PDB entry 8HNV | electron microscopy, 3.10 A resolution | chains A and B of the 5 polymer chains in the assembly

== Chain A ==
Molecule: CRISPR-associated endonuclease Cas9
Source organism: Haemophilus parainfluenzae
UniProtKB: F0ET08 (F0ET08_HAEPA); residues 1-1054 here = UniProt positions 1-1054
Amino-acid sequence (1055 residues; numbered 0 to 1054; the number before each row is that of its first residue; numbering starts at 0):
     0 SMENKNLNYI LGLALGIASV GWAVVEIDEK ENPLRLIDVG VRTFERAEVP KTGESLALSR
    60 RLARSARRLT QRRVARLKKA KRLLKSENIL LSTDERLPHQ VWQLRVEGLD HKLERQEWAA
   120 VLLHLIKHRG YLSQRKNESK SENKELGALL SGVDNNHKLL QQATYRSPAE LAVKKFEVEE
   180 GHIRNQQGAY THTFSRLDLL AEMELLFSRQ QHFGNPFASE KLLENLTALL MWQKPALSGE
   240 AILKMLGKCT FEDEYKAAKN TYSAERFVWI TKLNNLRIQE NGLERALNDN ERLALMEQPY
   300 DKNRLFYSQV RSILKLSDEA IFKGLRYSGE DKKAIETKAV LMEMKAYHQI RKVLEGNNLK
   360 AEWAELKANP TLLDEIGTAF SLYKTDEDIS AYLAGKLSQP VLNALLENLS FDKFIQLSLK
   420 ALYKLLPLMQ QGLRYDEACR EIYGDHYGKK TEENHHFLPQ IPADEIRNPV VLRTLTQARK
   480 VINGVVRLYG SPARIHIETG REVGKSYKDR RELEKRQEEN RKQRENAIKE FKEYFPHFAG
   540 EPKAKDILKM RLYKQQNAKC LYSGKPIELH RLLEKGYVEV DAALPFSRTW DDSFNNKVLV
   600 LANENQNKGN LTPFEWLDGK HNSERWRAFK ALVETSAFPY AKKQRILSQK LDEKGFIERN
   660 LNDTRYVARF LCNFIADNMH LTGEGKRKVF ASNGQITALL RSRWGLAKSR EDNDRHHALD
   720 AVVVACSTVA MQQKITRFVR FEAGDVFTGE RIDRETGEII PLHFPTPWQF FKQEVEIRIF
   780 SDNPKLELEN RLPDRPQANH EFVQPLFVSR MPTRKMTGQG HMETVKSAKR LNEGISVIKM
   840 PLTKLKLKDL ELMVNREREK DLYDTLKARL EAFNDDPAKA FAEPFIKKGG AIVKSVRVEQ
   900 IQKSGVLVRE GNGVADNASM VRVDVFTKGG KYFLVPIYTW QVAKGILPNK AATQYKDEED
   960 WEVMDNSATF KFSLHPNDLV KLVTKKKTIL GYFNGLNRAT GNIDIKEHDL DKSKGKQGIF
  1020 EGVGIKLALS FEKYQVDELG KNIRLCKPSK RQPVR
Unresolved in the structure: 0-3, 91-94, 131-146, 272-290, 310-340, 431-434, 443-452, 500-664, 727-769, 788-801
Construct notes: expression tag (0); engineered mutation Ala13 (Asp in F0ET08), Ala581 (His in F0ET08)

== Chain B ==
Molecule: sgRNA
Sequence (128 nucleotides; each row starts with the number of its first residue):
     1 GGUCACUCUA ACAUUUAAUC ACACGUUGUA GCUCCCUUUU UCGAAAGAAA AACGUUGUUA
    61 CAAUAAGAGA AAAGAUUUCU CGCAAAGCUC UGUCCCUUGA AAUGUAAGUU UCAAGGGACA
   121 UCUUUUUC
Unresolved in the structure: 1-17, 44-45, 73-75, 103-108, 126-128

== How chain A and chain B interact ==
Pairs across the interface (180; chain A residue first):
  Arg41(A) with C119(B), salt bridge to the phosphate
  Leu55(A) with A84(B), sugar contact; A85(B), phosphate contact
  Ala56(A) with A18(B), phosphate contact; A84(B), sugar contact
  Arg59(A) with G82(B), salt bridge to the phosphate; C83(B), salt bridge to the phosphate; A84(B), hydrogen bond to the base
  Arg60(A) with A18(B), sugar contact; U19(B), hydrogen bond to the base
  Ala62(A) with C83(B), base contact
  Arg63(A) with A18(B), phosphate contact; U19(B), salt bridge to the phosphate
  Ala65(A) with A65(B), phosphate contact
  Arg66(A) with A65(B), phosphate contact; G82(B), base contact; C83(B), salt bridge to the phosphate
  Arg67(A) with U19(B), salt bridge to the phosphate; C20(B), salt bridge to the phosphate; C81(B), salt bridge to the phosphate
  Leu68(A) with A21(B), phosphate contact; C22(B), phosphate contact
  Thr69(A) with U64(B), phosphate contact
  Arg71(A) with C20(B), salt bridge to the phosphate; A21(B), salt bridge to the phosphate
  Arg72(A) with C22(B), salt bridge to the phosphate; U64(B), base contact
  Val73(A) with A63(B), phosphate contact
  Arg75(A) with C22(B), salt bridge to the phosphate
  Lys77(A) with U78(B), salt bridge to the phosphate
  Lys80(A) with A62(B), salt bridge to the phosphate
  Arg81(A) with U77(B), hydrogen bond to the phosphate; U78(B), salt bridge to the phosphate
  His98(A) with G31(B), hydrogen bond to the base; U59(B), hydrogen bond to the sugar; A60(B), sugar contact
  Val100(A) with A60(B), sugar contact
  Trp101(A) with U59(B), hydrogen bond to the phosphate; A60(B), hydrogen bond to the phosphate
  His123(A) with A60(B), salt bridge to the phosphate; C61(B), phosphate contact
  Lys126(A) with C61(B), salt bridge to the phosphate; A62(B), salt bridge to the phosphate
  His127(A) with A23(B), phosphate contact
  Arg128(A) with A21(B), hydrogen bond to the phosphate; C22(B), salt bridge to the phosphate; A23(B), phosphate contact
  Gly129(A) with C22(B), hydrogen bond to the phosphate; A23(B), phosphate contact
  Gly180(A) with U58(B), sugar contact
  His181(A) with U58(B), sugar contact; U59(B), phosphate contact
  Ile182(A) with U58(B), phosphate contact; U59(B), hydrogen bond to the phosphate
  Arg183(A) with C24(B), salt bridge to the phosphate; U59(B), hydrogen bond to the phosphate; A60(B), salt bridge to the phosphate
  Asn184(A) with A23(B), hydrogen bond to the phosphate; C24(B), hydrogen bond to the phosphate; G25(B), phosphate contact
  Gln185(A) with C24(B), phosphate contact; G25(B), phosphate contact; U58(B), hydrogen bond to the phosphate; U59(B), phosphate contact
  Gln186(A) with C24(B), hydrogen bond to the sugar; G25(B), sugar contact
  Gly187(A) with C24(B), hydrogen bond to the sugar
  Tyr189(A) with A23(B), hydrogen bond to the base
  Arg195(A) with A21(B), hydrogen bond to the sugar; C22(B), sugar contact
  Gln232(A) with C20(B), hydrogen bond to the sugar; A21(B), phosphate contact
  Lys233(A) with C20(B), salt bridge to the phosphate
  Pro234(A) with U19(B), sugar contact
  Ala235(A) with U19(B), sugar contact
  Leu236(A) with U19(B), sugar contact
  Ser237(A) with A18(B), base contact; U19(B), sugar contact
  Phe456(A) with G117(B), phosphate contact
  Gln459(A) with G87(B), sugar contact; C88(B), phosphate contact
  Leu471(A) with A85(B), sugar contact
  Arg472(A) with A85(B), salt bridge to the phosphate; A86(B), salt bridge to the phosphate
  Thr475(A) with A86(B), sugar contact; G87(B), phosphate contact
  Gln476(A) with A86(B), phosphate contact
  Arg478(A) with G87(B), salt bridge to the phosphate
  Lys479(A) with G87(B), salt bridge to the phosphate; C119(B), salt bridge to the phosphate
  Arg486(A) with G116(B), sugar contact; G117(B), salt bridge to the phosphate
  Pro811(A) with C119(B), phosphate contact; A120(B), phosphate contact
  Arg813(A) with C119(B), hydrogen bond to the sugar; A120(B), sugar contact
  Lys814(A) with A120(B), salt bridge to the phosphate
  Met815(A) with U121(B), phosphate contact
  Thr816(A) with A84(B), phosphate contact
  Gly817(A) with A65(B), hydrogen bond to the base; A66(B), base contact; C83(B), sugar contact; A84(B), phosphate contact
  Gln818(A) with A65(B), base contact; C83(B), base contact
  Gly819(A) with A65(B), hydrogen bond to the base; A66(B), base contact
  His820(A) with A65(B), hydrogen bond to the sugar; A66(B), sugar contact
  Val824(A) with U26(B), hydrogen bond to the sugar; U27(B), sugar contact
  Lys825(A) with U27(B), sugar contact
  Ser826(A) with U27(B), hydrogen bond to the phosphate; G28(B), hydrogen bond to the phosphate
  Lys828(A) with G28(B), phosphate contact; U29(B), salt bridge to the phosphate; G54(B), salt bridge to the phosphate
  Val836(A) with U55(B), phosphate contact
  Ile837(A) with U26(B), phosphate contact; U27(B), phosphate contact
  Lys838(A) with U27(B), hydrogen bond to the phosphate; U56(B), salt bridge to the phosphate; G57(B), salt bridge to the phosphate
  Val853(A) with G54(B), sugar contact; U55(B), sugar contact
  Asn854(A) with G54(B), hydrogen bond to the sugar; U55(B), hydrogen bond to the sugar
  Arg857(A) with C36(B), hydrogen bond to the sugar; U37(B), base contact; C53(B), hydrogen bond to the base; G54(B), sugar contact
  Glu858(A) with C35(B), hydrogen bond to the sugar; C36(B), sugar contact; G54(B), base contact
  Lys886(A) with C34(B), hydrogen bond to the base; U56(B), hydrogen bond to the sugar
  Lys887(A) with C34(B), hydrogen bond to the sugar; C35(B), sugar contact; C36(B), salt bridge to the phosphate
  Gly888(A) with C34(B), phosphate contact
  Ala890(A) with C34(B), sugar contact; U56(B), base contact
  Ile891(A) with U56(B), hydrogen bond to the sugar; G57(B), sugar contact
  Val892(A) with U56(B), sugar contact
  Lys893(A) with U56(B), phosphate contact; G57(B), hydrogen bond to the phosphate; U58(B), salt bridge to the phosphate
  Ser894(A) with U56(B), phosphate contact; G57(B), hydrogen bond to the phosphate
  Val895(A) with U56(B), phosphate contact
  Arg896(A) with U55(B), salt bridge to the phosphate; U56(B), salt bridge to the phosphate
  Val905(A) with A66(B), sugar contact
  Arg908(A) with A63(B), sugar contact; U64(B), hydrogen bond to the sugar; A65(B), hydrogen bond to the sugar
  Glu909(A) with A63(B), sugar contact
  Asn911(A) with U27(B), sugar contact; G28(B), sugar contact
  Gly912(A) with U27(B), hydrogen bond to the sugar
  Arg921(A) with U121(B), base contact
  Thr938(A) with A66(B), base contact
  Trp939(A) with A66(B), sugar contact
  Ala942(A) with A66(B), base contact; G67(B), hydrogen bond to the sugar; A68(B), phosphate contact
  Lys943(A) with A66(B), phosphate contact; G67(B), salt bridge to the phosphate
  His974(A) with U121(B), base contact
  Glu1037(A) with A118(B), sugar contact
  Arg1043(A) with C94(B), hydrogen bond to the sugar; C95(B), hydrogen bond to the phosphate; C96(B), salt bridge to the phosphate
  Lys1046(A) with C95(B), phosphate contact
  Ser1048(A) with C94(B), hydrogen bond to the phosphate
  Gln1051(A) with U121(B), base contact
  Pro1052(A) with U121(B), hydrogen bond to the base
  Arg1054(A) with A68(B), sugar contact; U121(B), sugar contact
Also at the interface, not in a pair above, chain A (115 interface residues in all): Ser64, Gln70, Leu76, Pro97, Gln99, Leu122, Tyr130, Leu148, Thr192, Gly238, Met810, Leu906, Gln1034, Asn1041, Cys1045
Also at the interface, not in a pair above, chain B (54 interface residues in all): C79, U80

== Summary ==
The interface between chain A and chain B involves 115 residues on one side and 54 on the other; the contacts
include 46 hydrogen bonds and 39 salt bridges. Polar pairs include Arg59(A)-A84(B), Arg60(A)-U19(B) and
His98(A)-G31(B).
Chain A is CRISPR-associated endonuclease Cas9 (Haemophilus parainfluenzae) and chain B is sgRNA; the
structure, CryoEM structure of HpaCas9-sgRNA-dsDNA in the presence of AcrIIC4, was determined by electron
microscopy together with 8HNT and 8HNW from the same study.
